PDB entry 2JA6 | X-ray diffraction, 4.00 A resolution | chains A and B of the 15 polymer chains in the assembly

Chain A:
Protein: DNA-directed RNA polymerase II largest subunit
Source organism: Saccharomyces cerevisiae
Notes: EC 2.7.7.6
Reference sequence: P04050 (RPB1_YEAST); numbering as in UniProt (aligned over 1-1733)
Amino-acid sequence (1733 residues; numbered 1 to 1733; the number before each row is that of its first residue):
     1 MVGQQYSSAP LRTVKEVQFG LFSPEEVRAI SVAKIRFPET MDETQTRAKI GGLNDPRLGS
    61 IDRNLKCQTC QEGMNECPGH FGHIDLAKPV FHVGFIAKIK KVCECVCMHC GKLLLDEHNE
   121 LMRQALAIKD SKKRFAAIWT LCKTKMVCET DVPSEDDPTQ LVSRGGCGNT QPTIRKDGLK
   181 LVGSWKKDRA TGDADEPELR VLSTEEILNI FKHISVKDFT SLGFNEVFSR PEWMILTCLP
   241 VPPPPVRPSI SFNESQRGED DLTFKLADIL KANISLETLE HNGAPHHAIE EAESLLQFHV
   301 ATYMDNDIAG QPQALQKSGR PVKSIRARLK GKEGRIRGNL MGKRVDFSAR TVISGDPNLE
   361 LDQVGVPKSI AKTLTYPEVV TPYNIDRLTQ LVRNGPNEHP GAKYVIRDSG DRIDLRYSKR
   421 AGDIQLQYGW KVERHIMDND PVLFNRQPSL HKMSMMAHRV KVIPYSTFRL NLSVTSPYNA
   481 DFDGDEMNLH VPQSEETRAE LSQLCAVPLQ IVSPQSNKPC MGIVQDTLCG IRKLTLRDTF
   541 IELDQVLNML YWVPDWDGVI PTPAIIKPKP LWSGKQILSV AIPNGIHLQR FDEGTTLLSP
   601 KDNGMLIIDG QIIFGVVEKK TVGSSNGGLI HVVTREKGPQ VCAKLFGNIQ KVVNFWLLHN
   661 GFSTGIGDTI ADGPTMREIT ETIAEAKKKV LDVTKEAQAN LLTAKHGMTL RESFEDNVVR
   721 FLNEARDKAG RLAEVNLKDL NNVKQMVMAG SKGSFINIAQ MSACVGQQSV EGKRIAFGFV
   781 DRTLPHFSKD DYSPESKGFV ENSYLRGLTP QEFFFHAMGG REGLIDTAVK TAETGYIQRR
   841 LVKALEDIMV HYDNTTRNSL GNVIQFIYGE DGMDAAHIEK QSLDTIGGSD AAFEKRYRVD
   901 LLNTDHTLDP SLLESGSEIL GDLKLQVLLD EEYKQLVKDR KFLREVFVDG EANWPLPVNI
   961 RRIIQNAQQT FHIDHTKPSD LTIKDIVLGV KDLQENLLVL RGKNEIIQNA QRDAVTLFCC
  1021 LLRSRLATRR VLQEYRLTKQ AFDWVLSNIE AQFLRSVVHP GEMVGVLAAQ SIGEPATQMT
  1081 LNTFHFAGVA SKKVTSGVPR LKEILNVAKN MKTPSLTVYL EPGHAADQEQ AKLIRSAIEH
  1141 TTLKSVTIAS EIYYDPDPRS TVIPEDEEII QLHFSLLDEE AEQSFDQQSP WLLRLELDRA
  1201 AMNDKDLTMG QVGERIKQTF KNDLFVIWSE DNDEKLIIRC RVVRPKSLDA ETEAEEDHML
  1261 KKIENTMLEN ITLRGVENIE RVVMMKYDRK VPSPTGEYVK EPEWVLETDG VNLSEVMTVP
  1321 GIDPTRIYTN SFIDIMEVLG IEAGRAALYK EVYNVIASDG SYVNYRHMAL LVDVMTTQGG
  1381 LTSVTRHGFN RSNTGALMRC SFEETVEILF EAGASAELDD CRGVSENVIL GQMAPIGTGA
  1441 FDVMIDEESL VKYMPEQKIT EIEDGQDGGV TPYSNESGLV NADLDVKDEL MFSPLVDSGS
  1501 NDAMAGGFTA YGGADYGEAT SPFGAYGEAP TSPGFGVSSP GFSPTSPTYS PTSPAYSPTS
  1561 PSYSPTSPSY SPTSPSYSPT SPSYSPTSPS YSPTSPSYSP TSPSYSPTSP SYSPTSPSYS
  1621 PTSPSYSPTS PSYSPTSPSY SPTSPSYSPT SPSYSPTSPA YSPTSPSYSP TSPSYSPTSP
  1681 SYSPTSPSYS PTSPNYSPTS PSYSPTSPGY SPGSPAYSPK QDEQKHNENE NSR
Unresolved in the structure: 1, 190-194, 1082-1091, 1177-1186, 1246-1253, 1456-1733
Swiss-Prot annotation at these positions:
  - region: P248 to D260 (Lid loop), N306 to K323 (Rudder loop), P810 to E822 (Bridging helix)
  - binding site (Zn(2+)): C67, C70, C77, H80, C107, C110, C148, C167
  - binding site (Mg(2+)): D481, D483, D485
  - modified residue: T1471 (Phosphothreonine)
  - cross-link (Glycyl lysine isopeptide (Lys-Gly)): K695 (interchain with G-Cter in ubiquitin), K1246 (interchain with G-Cter in ubiquitin), K1350 (interchain with G-Cter in ubiquitin)
Metal / ion sites: Zn2+ site 1: C77, H80; Zn2+ site 2 near C110 (its only coordinating residue here); Mg2+: D483 (shared with 1 residue of chain P)

Chain B:
Protein: DNA-directed RNA polymerase II 140 kDa polypeptide
Source organism: Saccharomyces cerevisiae
Notes: EC 2.7.7.6
Reference sequence: P08518 (RPB2_YEAST); residue numbers follow UniProt; this construct covers 1-1224
Amino-acid sequence (1224 residues; row label = number of the first residue in the row):
     1 MSDLANSEKY YDEDPYGFED ESAPITAEDS WAVISAFFRE KGLVSQQLDS FNQFVDYTLQ
    61 DIICEDSTLI LEQLAQHTTE SDNISRKYEI SFGKIYVTKP MVNESDGVTH ALYPQEARLR
   121 NLTYSSGLFV DVKKRTYEAI DVPGRELKYE LIAEESEDDS ESGKVFIGRL PIMLRSKNCY
   181 LSEATESDLY KLKECPFDMG GYFIINGSEK VLIAQERSAG NIVQVFKKAA PSPISHVAEI
   241 RSALEKGSRF ISTLQVKLYG REGSSARTIK ATLPYIKQDI PIVIIFRALG IIPDGEILEH
   301 ICYDVNDWQM LEMLKPCVED GFVIQDRETA LDFIGRRGTA LGIKKEKRIQ YAKDILQKEF
   361 LPHITQLEGF ESRKAFFLGY MINRLLLCAL DRKDQDDRDH FGKKRLDLAG PLLAQLFKTL
   421 FKKLTKDIFR YMQRTVEEAH DFNMKLAINA KTITSGLKYA LATGNWGEQK KAMSSRAGVS
   481 QVLNRYTYSS TLSHLRRTNT PIGRDGKLAK PRQLHNTHWG LVCPAETPEG QACGLVKNLS
   541 LMSCISVGTD PMPIITFLSE WGMEPLEDYV PHQSPDATRV FVNGVWHGVH RNPARLMETL
   601 RTLRRKGDIN PEVSMIRDIR EKELKIFTDA GRVYRPLFIV EDDESLGHKE LKVRKGHIAK
   661 LMATEYQDIE GGFEDVEEYT WSSLLNEGLV EYIDAEEEES ILIAMQPEDL EPAEANEEND
   721 LDVDPAKRIR VSHHATTFTH CEIHPSMILG VAASIIPFPD HNQSPRNTYQ SAMGKQAMGV
   781 FLTNYNVRMD TMANILYYPQ KPLGTTRAME YLKFRELPAG QNAIVAIACY SGYNQEDSMI
   841 MNQSSIDRGL FRSLFFRSYM DQEKKYGMSI TETFEKPQRT NTLRMKHGTY DKLDDDGLIA
   901 PGVRVSGEDV IIGKTTPISP DEEELGQRTA YHSKRDASTP LRSTENGIVD QVLVTTNQDG
   961 LKFVKVRVRT TKIPQIGDKF ASRHGQKGTI GITYRREDMP FTAEGIVPDL IINPHAIPSR
  1021 MTVAHLIECL LSKVAALSGN EGDASPFTDI TVEGISKLLR EHGYQSRGFE VMYNGHTGKK
  1081 LMAQIFFGPT YYQRLRHMVD DKIHARARGP MQVLTRQPVE GRSRDGGLRF GEMERDCMIA
  1141 HGAASFLKER LMEASDAFRV HICGICGLMT VIAKLNHNQF ECKGCDNKID IYQIHIPYAA
  1201 KLLFQELMAM NITPRLYTDR SRDF
Unresolved in the structure: 1-17, 71-89, 134-163, 438-445, 503-509, 669-677, 716-721, 920-932
Metal / ion sites: Zn2+: C1163, C1166, C1182, C1185

How chain A and chain B interact:
Residue-residue contacts - 383 pairs, chain A then chain B:
  V2(A) with A1157(B); F1158(B); R1159(B); H1195(B)
  Q4(A) with R1159(B), hydrogen bond (backbone-side chain)
  Q5(A) with R1159(B), hydrogen bond (backbone-side chain)
  Y6(A) with L1175(B)
  S7(A) with H1161(B); L1175(B); Q1193(B), hydrogen bond
  S8(A) with N1178(B), hydrogen bond; F1180(B)
  A9(A) with H1161(B); F1180(B), hydrophobic; Q1193(B)
  P10(A) with I1191(B); Y1192(B); Q1193(B), hydrogen bond (backbone-backbone)
  L11(A) with Q1193(B); H1195(B)
  R12(A) with Y1192(B), hydrogen bond; Q1193(B), hydrogen bond (backbone-backbone); I1194(B); T1218(B)
  T13(A) with T1218(B)
  V14(A) with I1194(B), hydrophobic; L1216(B), hydrophobic; Y1217(B)
  K15(A) with Y1217(B), hydrogen bond (backbone-backbone); T1218(B); R1220(B)
  E16(A) with R1215(B); Y1217(B), hydrogen bond (backbone-backbone); D1219(B); R1220(B); S1221(B), hydrogen bond (side chain-backbone); R1222(B), hydrogen bond (side chain-backbone)
  V17(A) with R1215(B)
  Q18(A) with T1213(B); P1214(B); R1215(B), hydrogen bond (backbone-backbone)
  F19(A) with T1213(B); P1214(B), hydrophobic
  G20(A) with I1212(B); T1213(B), hydrogen bond (backbone-backbone)
  L21(A) with N1211(B); T1213(B), hydrogen bond (backbone-side chain)
  F22(A) with N1211(B), hydrogen bond (backbone-backbone); T1213(B)
  E26(A) with L1168(B); R1215(B), salt bridge
  A29(A) with G1184(B)
  I30(A) with L1168(B), hydrophobic; T1170(B); K1183(B), hydrogen bond (backbone-side chain)
  R63(A) with R884(B)
  Q68(A) with I1172(B)
  C70(A) with A1173(B)
  Q71(A) with N1176(B), hydrogen bond
  E72(A) with K1174(B); L1175(B); N1176(B)
  M74(A) with R1116(B)
  N75(A) with R1116(B)
  E76(A) with R1159(B), salt bridge; L1175(B)
  P78(A) with K1201(B)
  G79(A) with K1201(B); Q1205(B)
  F81(A) with Q1205(B); M1208(B), hydrophobic; A1209(B)
  H92(A) with M1210(B), hydrogen bond (side chain-backbone)
  P240(A) with M1208(B); N1211(B)
  P242(A) with A1209(B)
  P245(A) with L1114(B); Y1198(B); K1201(B)
  V246(A) with Q1205(B); E1206(B)
  N253(A) with R884(B), hydrogen bond; R935(B)
  E254(A) with R935(B), salt bridge
  S255(A) with I918(B)
  Y303(A) with A1209(B)
  M304(A) with M1210(B), hydrophobic
  L315(A) with K471(B)
  G319(A) with K471(B)
  I325(A) with E1206(B); A1209(B), hydrophobic; M1210(B), hydrophobic
  R328(A) with E1206(B), salt bridge
  L329(A) with E1206(B); M1210(B), hydrophobic
  R335(A) with L1114(B); A1199(B); L1202(B); E1206(B), salt bridge
  I336(A) with L1203(B), hydrophobic
  R337(A) with E1132(B), salt bridge
  G338(A) with R1129(B), hydrogen bond (backbone-side chain)
  N339(A) with T1115(B), hydrogen bond; Q1117(B), hydrogen bond (backbone-side chain); A1199(B)
  L340(A) with P1197(B), hydrophobic; A1199(B), hydrophobic; A1200(B); L1203(B), hydrophobic
  M341(A) with R1135(B)
  G342(A) with R1129(B), hydrogen bond (backbone-side chain); F1130(B)
  K343(A) with Q1117(B); R1129(B); F1130(B), hydrogen bond (backbone-backbone); L1151(B), hydrogen bond (side chain-backbone); S1155(B); D1156(B), salt bridge; P1197(B)
  R344(A) with Q1117(B); P1118(B); V1119(B); E1120(B), salt bridge; G1127(B); L1128(B); R1129(B); S1155(B), hydrogen bond (backbone-side chain)
  V345(A) with P1118(B); G1127(B); L1128(B), hydrogen bond (backbone-backbone); F1130(B), hydrophobic; R1150(B); A1154(B)
  D346(A) with R1106(B), salt bridge; R1108(B), hydrogen bond (side chain-backbone); M1111(B); P1118(B); R1150(B); A1154(B), hydrogen bond (backbone-backbone)
  F347(A) with R1106(B), hydrogen bond (backbone-backbone); A1107(B); R1150(B), hydrogen bond (backbone-side chain)
  S348(A) with A1105(B); R1106(B), hydrogen bond (backbone-backbone); L1128(B), hydrogen bond (side chain-backbone)
  A349(A) with H1104(B); A1105(B), hydrophobic; L1128(B)
  R350(A) with H1104(B), hydrogen bond (backbone-backbone); L1128(B)
  T351(A) with I1103(B); H1104(B)
  V352(A) with V1099(B), hydrophobic
  D356(A) with Y833(B), hydrogen bond
  P357(A) with G832(B); Y833(B), hydrophobic
  N358(A) with Y833(B), hydrogen bond
  I370(A) with A1105(B), hydrophobic
  T373(A) with A1105(B)
  L374(A) with A1105(B), hydrophobic; R1106(B)
  R412(A) with R1108(B)
  E433(A) with R1108(B), salt bridge
  L443(A) with F1146(B), hydrophobic
  Q447(A) with R1129(B); E1134(B)
  S449(A) with M1133(B); E1134(B), hydrogen bond; C1137(B)
  H451(A) with C1137(B), hydrogen bond (backbone-side chain)
  K452(A) with A1140(B); H1141(B), hydrogen bond (backbone-side chain)
  M455(A) with E1134(B); M1138(B), hydrophobic; H1141(B), hydrogen bond (backbone-side chain)
  Y465(A) with I976(B), hydrophobic
  S466(A) with Q975(B), hydrogen bond; V1099(B); D1100(B), hydrogen bond; I1103(B)
  T467(A) with G977(B)
  R469(A) with Y833(B); G991(B), hydrogen bond (side chain-backbone)
  L472(A) with Q835(B); E836(B)
  T475(A) with E836(B)
  F482(A) with Q835(B); E836(B), hydrogen bond (backbone-backbone); D837(B); S838(B); T989(B), hydrogen bond (backbone-side chain)
  D483(A) with D837(B); K979(B), hydrogen bond (backbone-side chain); K987(B); G988(B); T989(B)
  G484(A) with T989(B)
  E486(A) with K1102(B)
  N488(A) with L1128(B)
  H490(A) with F1130(B); R1150(B), hydrogen bond
  V491(A) with R1150(B), hydrogen bond (backbone-side chain)
  P492(A) with E1149(B)
  Q493(A) with E1149(B), hydrogen bond (backbone-side chain)
  S494(A) with E1149(B), hydrogen bond (backbone-side chain)
  E496(A) with S1145(B)
  T497(A) with F1146(B); E1149(B), hydrogen bond
  E500(A) with A1143(B); A1144(B), hydrogen bond (side chain-backbone); S1145(B), hydrogen bond (side chain-backbone); F1146(B), hydrogen bond (side chain-backbone)
  L504(A) with H1141(B), hydrogen bond (backbone-side chain)
  C505(A) with M1138(B), hydrophobic; H1141(B)
  Q510(A) with H1141(B)
  V524(A) with Q835(B)
  Q525(A) with Q835(B); E836(B), hydrogen bond (side chain-backbone); H1015(B)
  D526(A) with C829(B), hydrogen bond; N834(B); Q835(B), hydrogen bond (backbone-side chain); N1013(B), hydrogen bond; H1015(B), salt bridge
  T527(A) with Q835(B), hydrogen bond (backbone-side chain)
  C529(A) with H1015(B)
  L658(A) with Y830(B), hydrophobic; S831(B); H1076(B)
  H659(A) with N1074(B), hydrogen bond; L1081(B)
  N660(A) with M1082(B); A1083(B), hydrogen bond (backbone-backbone)
  F662(A) with A828(B); C829(B), hydrogen bond (backbone-backbone); P1014(B), hydrophobic
  S663(A) with I827(B), hydrogen bond (side chain-backbone); P1014(B); Q1084(B); I1085(B); F1086(B), hydrogen bond (side chain-backbone)
  T664(A) with I827(B); F1086(B)
  G665(A) with L1026(B); F1086(B)
  I666(A) with V1023(B), hydrophobic; L1026(B); L1030(B), hydrophobic; R1067(B); F1086(B), hydrophobic
  I670(A) with R1067(B)
  T680(A) with I729(B)
  M746(A) with P1014(B); H1015(B), hydrogen bond; P1018(B), hydrophobic
  S751(A) with H1015(B), hydrogen bond
  K752(A) with H1015(B); S1019(B)
  G753(A) with P1018(B)
  N757(A) with P1018(B); S1019(B); M1021(B)
  Q760(A) with M1021(B)
  M761(A) with V1023(B), hydrophobic
  A776(A) with N516(B)
  G778(A) with H515(B); N516(B), hydrogen bond (backbone-side chain); E699(B)
  F779(A) with N516(B); T517(B); E698(B); E699(B)
  V780(A) with E699(B), hydrogen bond (backbone-side chain)
  R782(A) with E698(B); E699(B), hydrogen bond (side chain-backbone); I701(B), hydrogen bond (side chain-backbone)
  T783(A) with N516(B)
  P785(A) with E698(B); I701(B); L702(B); I703(B), hydrogen bond (backbone-backbone)
  H786(A) with W519(B); L702(B); I703(B); M705(B), hydrogen bond; E742(B), salt bridge
  F787(A) with L702(B)
  K789(A) with R620(B)
  E795(A) with V731(B)
  E801(A) with I729(B)
  N802(A) with R728(B); I729(B), hydrogen bond (side chain-backbone)
  Y804(A) with H761(B), hydrogen bond (backbone-side chain); N762(B); Q763(B); M1021(B), hydrophobic
  L805(A) with H761(B), hydrogen bond (backbone-side chain); V1052(B), hydrophobic
  R806(A) with K727(B), hydrogen bond (side chain-backbone); R728(B); I729(B); H761(B)
  G807(A) with R728(B); D760(B); H761(B)
  L808(A) with R728(B), hydrogen bond (backbone-side chain); D760(B), hydrogen bond (backbone-backbone); F1047(B)
  T809(A) with F1047(B)
  P810(A) with W519(B); M705(B), hydrophobic; P745(B), hydrophobic; F1047(B), hydrophobic
  F813(A) with P524(B), hydrophobic; L749(B), hydrophobic; P759(B); F1047(B), hydrophobic
  F814(A) with L514(B), hydrophobic; H515(B); N516(B); W519(B), hydrophobic
  H816(A) with Q763(B); S764(B), hydrogen bond (side chain-backbone)
  A817(A) with L514(B), hydrophobic; P524(B), hydrophobic; S764(B)
  M818(A) with L514(B); N516(B)
  R821(A) with R512(B), hydrogen bond (side chain-backbone); L514(B); P524(B), hydrogen bond (side chain-backbone); T527(B)
  E822(A) with Q513(B)
  L824(A) with P765(B), hydrophobic; T768(B); Y769(B), hydrophobic
  I825(A) with R512(B); Q513(B)
  A828(A) with G530(B); Q531(B)
  Q838(A) with M1133(B)
  R839(A) with E1132(B), salt bridge
  V842(A) with D1136(B)
  K843(A) with E1132(B); R1135(B)
  E846(A) with R1135(B), salt bridge
  M1063(A) with I1139(B)
  V1066(A) with D1136(B); I1139(B), hydrophobic; A1140(B), hydrophobic
  K1144(A) with E262(B), salt bridge
  N1265(A) with S265(B)
  E1269(A) with E262(B); G263(B)
  L1409(A) with L1207(B), hydrophobic; I1212(B)
  F1410(A) with M1210(B), hydrophobic; I1212(B), hydrophobic
  D1420(A) with R1220(B); R1222(B), salt bridge
  R1422(A) with D1223(B); F1224(B), hydrogen bond (side chain-backbone)
  V1424(A) with I1139(B), hydrophobic
  S1425(A) with R1135(B)
  V1428(A) with L1151(B), hydrophobic
  I1429(A) with P1197(B); A1200(B)
  L1430(A) with H1195(B); I1196(B); P1197(B)
  G1431(A) with K1148(B); M1152(B); P1197(B)
  M1433(A) with A1144(B), hydrophobic; S1145(B)
  I1436(A) with I1139(B); G1142(B); A1144(B)
  T1438(A) with G1142(B), hydrogen bond (side chain-backbone); A1144(B); S1145(B)
  G1439(A) with A1144(B)
Also at the interface, not in a pair above, chain A (218 interface residues in all): G3, V27, V32, T69, H80, W233, L236, C238, P243, P248, S318, R326, S354, S369, T375, Y404, N445, P448, M453, D481, L501, N654, L657, G661, G667, D668, N742, V743, F777, L784, Q811, G820, Q1070, K1261, L1397, L1418, Q1432, A1434, G1437
Also at the interface, not in a pair above, chain B (200 interface residues in all): S264, E312, H400, K470, H518, C533, G534, R635, A695, S700, P725, A726, R730, I748, N767, I990, I1017, I1027, E1053, F1069, K1080, G1109, G1131, L1147, V1160, C1166, F1204

In short:
218 residues of chain A face 200 of chain B across their interface; the contacts include 84 hydrogen bonds and
16 salt bridges. Polar pairs include E26(A)-R1215(B), E76(A)-R1159(B) and E254(A)-R935(B). Curated annotation
(UniProt) lists 8 Zn2+-binding residues and 3 Mg2+-binding residues on chain A.
Chain A is DNA-directed RNA polymerase II largest subunit and chain B is DNA-directed RNA polymerase II 140
kDa polypeptide, both from Saccharomyces cerevisiae; the structure, CPD lesion containing RNA Polymerase II
elongation complex B, was determined by X-ray diffraction (same publication as 2JA5, 2JA7 and 2JA8).
